PDB entry 7Z1L | electron microscopy, 2.80 A resolution | chains B and S of the 20 polymer chains in the assembly

# Chain B
Molecule: DNA-directed RNA polymerase III subunit RPC2
From: Saccharomyces cerevisiae W303
Notes: EC 2.7.7.6
UniProt: P22276 (RPC2_YEAST); residue numbers follow UniProt; this construct covers 1-1149
Sequence (1149 residues; numbered 1 to 1149; the number before each row is that of its first residue):
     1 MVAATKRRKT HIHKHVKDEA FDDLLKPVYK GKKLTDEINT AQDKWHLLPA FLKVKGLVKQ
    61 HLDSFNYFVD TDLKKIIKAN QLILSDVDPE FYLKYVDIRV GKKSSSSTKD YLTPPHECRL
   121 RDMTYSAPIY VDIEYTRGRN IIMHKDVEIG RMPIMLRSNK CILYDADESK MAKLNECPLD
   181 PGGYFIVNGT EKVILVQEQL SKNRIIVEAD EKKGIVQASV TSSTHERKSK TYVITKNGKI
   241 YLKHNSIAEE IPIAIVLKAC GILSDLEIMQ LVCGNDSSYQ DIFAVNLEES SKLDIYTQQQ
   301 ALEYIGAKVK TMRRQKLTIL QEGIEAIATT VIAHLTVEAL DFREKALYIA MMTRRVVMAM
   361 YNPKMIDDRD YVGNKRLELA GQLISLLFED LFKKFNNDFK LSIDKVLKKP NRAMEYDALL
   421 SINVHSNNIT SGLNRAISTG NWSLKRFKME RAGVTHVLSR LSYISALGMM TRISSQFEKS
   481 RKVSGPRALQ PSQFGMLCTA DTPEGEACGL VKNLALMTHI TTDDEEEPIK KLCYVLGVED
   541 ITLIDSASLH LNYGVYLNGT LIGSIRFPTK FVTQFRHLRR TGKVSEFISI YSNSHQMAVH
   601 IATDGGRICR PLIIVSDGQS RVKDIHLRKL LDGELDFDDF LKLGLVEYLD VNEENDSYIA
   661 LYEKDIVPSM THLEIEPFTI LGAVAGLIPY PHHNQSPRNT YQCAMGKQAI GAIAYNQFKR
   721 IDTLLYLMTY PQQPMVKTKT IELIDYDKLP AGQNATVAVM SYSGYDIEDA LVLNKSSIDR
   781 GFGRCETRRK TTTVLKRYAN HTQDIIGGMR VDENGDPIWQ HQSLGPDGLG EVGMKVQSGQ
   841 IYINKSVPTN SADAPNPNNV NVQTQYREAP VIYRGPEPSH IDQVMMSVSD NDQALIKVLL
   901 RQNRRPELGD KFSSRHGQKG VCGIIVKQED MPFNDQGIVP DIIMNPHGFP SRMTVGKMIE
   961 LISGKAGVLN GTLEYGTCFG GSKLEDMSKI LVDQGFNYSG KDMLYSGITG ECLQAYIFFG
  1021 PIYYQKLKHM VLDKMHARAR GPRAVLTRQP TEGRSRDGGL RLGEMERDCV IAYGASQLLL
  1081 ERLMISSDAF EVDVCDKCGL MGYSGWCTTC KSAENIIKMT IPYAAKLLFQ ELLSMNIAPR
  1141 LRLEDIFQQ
Unresolved in the structure: 1-37, 852-862
UniProt features mapped onto this chain:
  - zinc finger: Cys1095 to Cys1110 (C4-type)
  - binding site (Zn(2+)): Cys1095, Cys1098, Cys1107, Cys1110
Metal / ion sites: Zn2+: Cys1095, Cys1098, Cys1107, Cys1110
From the paper describing this entry:
  - binding site for Nt-DNA (chain S): Gln199, Lys228, Ser229, Lys230, Asn245, Ser246, Thr311, Lys393, Arg446, Lys448, Glu450, Arg451, Gln476, Lys479, Arg481
  - conformationally variable residues (side-chain flip): Arg451
  - contacts within the chain: Asp72-His225 (hydrogen bond)
  - mutagenesis - Q199R, R481G: decreased growth
  - mutagenesis - K448A, R451V: unchanged growth

# Chain S
Molecule: Nt-DNA
Sequence (44 nucleotides; numbered 1 to 44; the number before each row is that of its first residue):
     1 GAATCTCTTA GCAACCATTA TTTTTTTGCC TTCCGAAAAT TTTG
Unresolved in the structure: 1-19

# Chain B / chain S interface
Residue-residue contacts - 39 pairs, chain B then chain S:
  Gln199(B) with DT24(S), hydrogen bond to the base; DT25(S), hydrogen bond to the base
  Lys212(B) with DG28(S), salt bridge to the phosphate
  Thr221(B) with DT23(S), base contact
  Glu226(B) with DT21(S), hydrogen bond to the base
  Arg227(B) with DT21(S), base contact; DT22(S), base contact
  Lys228(B) with DT22(S), hydrogen bond to the base; DT23(S), phosphate contact
  Ser229(B) with DT22(S), hydrogen bond to the phosphate; DT23(S), phosphate contact
  Lys230(B) with DT23(S), phosphate contact
  Tyr232(B) with DT24(S), sugar contact
  Asn245(B) with DT23(S), phosphate contact; DT24(S), hydrogen bond to the phosphate
  Ser246(B) with DT22(S), hydrogen bond to the phosphate
  Thr311(B) with DT21(S), phosphate contact; DT22(S), hydrogen bond to the phosphate
  Arg313(B) with DA20(S), base contact
  Arg314(B) with DA20(S), salt bridge to the phosphate; DT21(S), phosphate contact
  Arg369(B) with DT27(S), salt bridge to the phosphate
  Lys393(B) with DT21(S), base contact
  Arg446(B) with DT22(S), hydrogen bond to the base
  Phe447(B) with DT23(S), sugar contact
  Lys448(B) with DT23(S), salt bridge to the phosphate; DT24(S), base contact
  Met449(B) with DT24(S), base contact; DT25(S), base contact
  Glu450(B) with DT25(S), hydrogen bond to the base
  Arg451(B) with DT25(S), hydrogen bond to the base
  Gln476(B) with DT24(S), hydrogen bond to the base; DT25(S), sugar contact
  Phe477(B) with DT25(S), phosphate contact
  Glu478(B) with DT26(S), hydrogen bond to the phosphate
  Lys479(B) with DT26(S), base contact
  Ser480(B) with DT26(S), hydrogen bond to the sugar
  Arg481(B) with DT26(S), base contact; DT27(S), hydrogen bond to the base
Also at the interface, not in a pair above, chain B (33 interface residues in all): His244, Met312, Arg376, Leu386, Lys482

# Summary
The interface between chain B and chain S involves 33 residues on one side and 9 on the other, with 15
hydrogen bonds and 4 salt bridges. Polar contacts include Gln199(B)-DT24(S), Gln199(B)-DT25(S) and
Glu226(B)-DT21(S). The paper reports a binding site for Nt-DNA (chain S) at Gln199(B), Lys228(B) and Ser229(B)
among others; Q199R and R481G of chain B reduce growth; 4 substitutions were tested in all.
Chain B is DNA-directed RNA polymerase III subunit RPC2 (Saccharomyces cerevisiae W303) and chain S is Nt-DNA;
the structure, Structure of yeast RNA Polymerase III Pre-Termination Complex (PTC), was determined by electron
microscopy, deposited together with 7Z1M, 7Z1N and 7Z1O.
